Entry 7V6W (X-ray diffraction, 2.55 A resolution); this record covers chains C and E of the 8 polymer chains in the assembly.

[Chain C]
Protein: Antitoxin
Organism: Staphylococcus aureus (strain NCTC 8325 / PS 47)
UniProt: Q2FVF7 (Q2FVF7_STAA8); numbering as in UniProt (aligned over 1-85)
Chain sequence (85 residues; each row starts with the number of its first residue):
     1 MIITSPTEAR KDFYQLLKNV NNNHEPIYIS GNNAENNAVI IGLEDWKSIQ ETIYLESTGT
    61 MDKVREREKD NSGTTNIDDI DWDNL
Unresolved in the structure: 57-85
From the paper describing this entry:
  - binding site for the 26-nt DNA strand: Thr-7, Arg-10, Tyr-14
  - binding site for the 26-nt DNA strand: Pro-6, Thr-7, Arg-10, Tyr-14, Lys-18, Asn-32
  - specificity-determining residues: Thr-7, Arg-10, Tyr-14
  - self-association interface (contacts with another copy of this molecule); pairs are residue here / residue on that copy: Thr-7/Tyr-14 (hydrogen bond)
  - binding site for the 26-nt DNA strand: Pro-6, Thr-7

[Chain E]
Protein: Putative mRNA interferase YoeB
Organism: Staphylococcus aureus (strain NCTC 8325 / PS 47)
UniProt: Q2FVF8 (Q2FVF8_STAA8); residues 1-88 here = UniProt positions 1-88
Chain sequence (89 residues; each row starts with the number of its first residue; numbering starts at 0):
     0 HMSNYTVKIK NSAKSDLKKI KHSYLKKSFL EIVETLKNDP YKITQSFEKL EPKYLERYSR
    60 RINHQHRVVY TVDDRNKEVL ILSAWSHYD
Differences from the reference sequence: expression tag (0)

[Interface between chain C and chain E]
Pairs across the interface (23):
  Asn-22(C) with Gln-44(E)
  Asn-23(C) with Thr-43(E); Gln-44(E), hydrogen bond (side chain-backbone); Ser-45(E), hydrogen bond (backbone-side chain)
  His-24(C) with Ser-27(E), hydrogen bond; Arg-60(E), hydrogen bond (backbone-side chain); Ile-61(E), hydrogen bond (side chain-backbone); Asn-62(E); His-63(E)
  Glu-25(C) with Ser-45(E); Arg-60(E); His-63(E)
  Pro-26(C) with Arg-60(E); His-63(E)
  Ile-41(C) with His-63(E)
  Asp-45(C) with Asn-62(E); His-63(E)
  Ser-48(C) with Leu-24(E); Asn-62(E); Gln-64(E)
  Ile-49(C) with His-63(E); Gln-64(E)
  Thr-52(C) with Gln-64(E), hydrogen bond

[Summary]
The chain C/chain E interface involves 10 residues from each chain; the contacts include 6 hydrogen bonds.
Polar pairs include Asn-23(C)/Gln-44(E), Asn-23(C)/Ser-45(E) and His-24(C)/Ser-27(E). The paper reports a
binding site for the 26-nt DNA strand at Thr-7(C), Arg-10(C) and Tyr-14(C) among others; specificity
determinants Thr-7(C), Arg-10(C) and Tyr-14(C).
Here chain C is Antitoxin and chain E is Putative mRNA interferase YoeB, both from Staphylococcus aureus
(strain NCTC 8325 / PS 47). Entry 7V6W (Crystal structure of heterohexameric Sa2YoeB-Sa2YefM complex bound to
26bp-DNA) was determined by X-ray diffraction (same publication as 7V5Y and 7V5Z).
